Entry 8SE9 (electron microscopy, 3.20 A resolution); this record covers chains A and B of the 4 polymer chains in the assembly.

[Chain A]
Molecule: Ubiquitin-like modifier-activating enzyme 7
Organism: Homo sapiens
UniProt: P41226 (UBA7_HUMAN); numbering as in UniProt (aligned over 1-1012)
Amino-acid sequence (1012 residues; row label = number of the first residue in the row):
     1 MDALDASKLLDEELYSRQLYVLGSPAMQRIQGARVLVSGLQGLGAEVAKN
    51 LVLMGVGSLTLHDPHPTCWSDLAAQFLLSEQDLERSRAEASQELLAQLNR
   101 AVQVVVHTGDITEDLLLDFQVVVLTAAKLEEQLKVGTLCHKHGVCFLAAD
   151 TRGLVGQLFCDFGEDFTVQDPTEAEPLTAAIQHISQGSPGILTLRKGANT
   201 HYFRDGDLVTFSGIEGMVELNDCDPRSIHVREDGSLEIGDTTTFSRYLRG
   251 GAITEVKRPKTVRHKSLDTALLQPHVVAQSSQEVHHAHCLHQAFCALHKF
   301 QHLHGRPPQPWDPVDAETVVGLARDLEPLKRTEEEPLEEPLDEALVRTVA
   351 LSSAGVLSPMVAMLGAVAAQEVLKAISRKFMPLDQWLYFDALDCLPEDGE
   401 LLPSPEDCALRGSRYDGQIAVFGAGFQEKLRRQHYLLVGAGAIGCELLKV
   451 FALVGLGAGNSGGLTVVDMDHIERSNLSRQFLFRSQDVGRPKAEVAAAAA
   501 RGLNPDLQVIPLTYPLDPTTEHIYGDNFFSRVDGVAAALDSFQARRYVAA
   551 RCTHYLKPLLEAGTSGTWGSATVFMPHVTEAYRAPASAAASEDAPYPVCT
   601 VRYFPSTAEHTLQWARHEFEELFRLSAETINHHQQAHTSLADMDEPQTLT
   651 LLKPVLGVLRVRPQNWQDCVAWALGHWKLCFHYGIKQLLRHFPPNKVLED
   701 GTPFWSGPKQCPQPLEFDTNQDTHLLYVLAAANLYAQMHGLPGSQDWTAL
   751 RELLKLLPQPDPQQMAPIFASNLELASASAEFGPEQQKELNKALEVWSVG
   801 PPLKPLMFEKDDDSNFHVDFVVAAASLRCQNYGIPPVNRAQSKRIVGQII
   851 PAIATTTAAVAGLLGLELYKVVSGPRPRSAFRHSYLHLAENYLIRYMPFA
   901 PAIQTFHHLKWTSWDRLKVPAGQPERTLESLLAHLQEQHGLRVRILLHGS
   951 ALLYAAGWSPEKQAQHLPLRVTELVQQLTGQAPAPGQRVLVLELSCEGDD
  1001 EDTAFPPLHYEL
Not modelled in the structure: 1-23
Residues lining bound ligands: adenosine monophosphate (AMP): Val438, Gly439, Ala440, Gly441, Ala442, Val467, Asp468, Met469, Asp470, Lys492, Pro515, Leu516, Ala538, Leu539, Asp540, Ala544
Swiss-Prot annotation at these positions:
  - active site: Cys599 (Glycyl thioester intermediate)
  - modified residue: Ser266 (Phosphoserine)
  - natural variant: Glu397 to Leu1012 (deletion: Found in a small consanguineous family with learning disability; uncertain significance)
Reported in the primary citation:
  - catalytic residues: Cys599 (citing earlier work)
  - catalytic residues: Arg479 (by similarity / conservation)
  - mutagenesis - D468R: decreased catalytic activity on ISG15
  - specificity-determining residues: Ile894, Tyr896, Phe899 (by similarity / conservation)
  - mutagenesis - R602D, H691D, D999R/E1001K: decreased catalytic activity with Ubiquitin/ISG15-conjugating enzyme E2 L6
  - specificity-determining residues: Ser995, Asp999 (proposed by the authors, not directly observed)
  - mutagenesis - K492A: decreased catalytic activity with Ubiquitin-like protein ISG15 (chain B)

[Chain B]
Molecule: Ubiquitin-like protein ISG15
Organism: Homo sapiens
Notes: engineered mutation(s): C78S
UniProt: P05161 (ISG15_HUMAN); residue numbers follow UniProt; this construct covers 1-157
Amino-acid sequence (157 residues; row label = number of the first residue in the row):
     1 MGWDLTVKMLAGNEFQVSLSSSMSVSELKAQITQKIGVHAFQQRLAVHPS
    51 GVALQDRVPLASQGLGPGSTVLLVVDKCDEPLSILVRNNKGRSSTYEVRL
   101 TQTVAHLKQQVSGLEGVQDDLFWLTFEGKPLEDQLPLGEYGLKPLSTVFM
   151 NLRLRGG
Not modelled in the structure: 1-77
Glycans and other covalent adducts: adenosine monophosphate (AMP) linked to Gly157
Swiss-Prot annotation at these positions:
  - region: Arg153 to Gly157 (Involved in the ligation of specific target proteins)
  - motif: Leu152 to Gly157 (LRLRGG)
  - site: Arg153 (Interacts with activating enzyme)
  - modified residue: Cys78 (S-nitrosocysteine)
  - cross-link: Gly157 (Glycyl lysine isopeptide (Gly-Lys) (interchain with K-? in acceptor proteins))
  - mutagenesis: Arg44 (R44A: Does not affect ISG15 signaling, interaction with ITGAL or activation of SRC family tyrosine kinases), Ser83 (S83A: Does not affect ISG15 signaling, interaction with ITGAL or activation of SRC family tyrosine kinases), Tyr96 (Y96L: Reduces ISG15 signaling. Strongly reduces ISG15 signaling and abolishes interaction with ITGAL and activation of SRC family tyrosine kinases; when associated with D-102), Arg99 (R99A: Strongly reduces ISG15 signaling and abolishes interaction with ITGAL), Thr101 (T101A: Strongly reduces ISG15 signaling and abolishes interaction with ITGAL and activation of SRC family tyrosine kinases), Gln102 (Q102D: Reduces ISG15 signaling. Strongly reduces ISG15 signaling and abolishes interaction with ITGAL and activation of SRC family tyrosine kinases; when associated with L-96), Thr103 (T103A: Strongly reduces ISG15 signaling and abolishes interaction with ITGAL)
Reported in the primary citation:
  - mutagenesis - N89A, N89A/T125A/N151A, R92E, Q118A/D120K/R153D, T125A, N151A: decreased catalytic activity with Ubiquitin-like modifier-activating enzyme 7 (chain A)
  - specificity-determining residues: Trp123, Pro130 (by similarity / conservation)

[Interface between chain A and chain B]
Contacting residue pairs (54):
  Glu173(A) with Lys90(B)
  Ala174(A) with Lys90(B)
  Glu175(A) with Arg92(B), hydrogen bond (backbone-side chain)
  Leu177(A) with Arg92(B)
  Ala198(A) with Leu114(B)
  His201(A) with Leu114(B)
  Tyr202(A) with Asn88(B), hydrogen bond; Arg92(B); Glu115(B), hydrogen bond
  Arg204(A) with Ser93(B), hydrogen bond (side chain-backbone); Ser94(B)
  Glu255(A) with Arg92(B), salt bridge
  Gln279(A) with Glu127(B); Phe149(B)
  Ala442(A) with Gly157(B)
  Ile443(A) with Gly157(B), hydrogen bond (backbone-backbone)
  Ala538(A) with Gly157(B)
  Leu539(A) with Arg155(B); Gly157(B)
  Asp540(A) with Arg155(B)
  Ser541(A) with Arg155(B)
  Phe542(A) with Arg153(B); Leu154(B); Arg155(B)
  Arg545(A) with Arg155(B), hydrogen bond (side chain-backbone); Gly156(B)
  Gly563(A) with Leu154(B); Gly156(B)
  Thr564(A) with Gly156(B), hydrogen bond (backbone-backbone)
  Ser565(A) with Leu154(B)
  Trp568(A) with Asn89(B); Leu154(B), hydrophobic
  Gly569(A) with Leu154(B)
  Ser570(A) with Leu154(B)
  Arg583(A) with Arg153(B)
  Pro585(A) with Asp120(B); Leu121(B), hydrophobic; Arg153(B)
  Ser587(A) with Gln118(B)
  Ala588(A) with Leu121(B), hydrophobic
  Glu592(A) with Arg155(B), salt bridge
  Tyr885(A) with Asn151(B); Leu152(B), hydrogen bond (side chain-backbone); Leu154(B), hydrophobic
  Glu890(A) with Arg87(B), salt bridge
  Tyr892(A) with Thr125(B); Asn151(B)
  Ile894(A) with Trp123(B), hydrophobic; Gly128(B)
  Tyr896(A) with Trp123(B); Gly128(B); Pro130(B)
  Phe899(A) with Pro130(B), hydrophobic; Glu132(B)
Interface residues without a listed pair, chain A (39 interface residues in all): Ser280, Gly441, Ala584, His887
Interface residues without a listed pair, chain B (27 interface residues in all): Lys129

[Overview]
The interface between chain A and chain B involves 39 residues on one side and 27 on the other, with 8
hydrogen bonds and 3 salt bridges. Polar pairs include Glu255(A)-Arg92(B), Glu592(A)-Arg155(B) and
Glu890(A)-Arg87(B). The paper reports catalytic residues Cys599(A) and Arg479(A); N89A, N89A/T125A/N151A and
R92E of chain B, among others, reduce catalytic activity with Ubiquitin-like modifier-activating enzyme 7
(chain A); 11 substitutions were tested in all.
Chain A is Ubiquitin-like modifier-activating enzyme 7 and chain B is Ubiquitin-like protein ISG15, both from
Homo sapiens; the structure, Cryo-EM structure of a double loaded human UBA7-UBE2L6-ISG15 thioester mimetic
complex (Form 2), was determined by electron microscopy, deposited together with 8SEA, 8SEB and 8SV8.
